Entry 3GP8 (X-ray diffraction, 2.50 A resolution); this record covers chains A and X.

# Chain A
Protein: Exodeoxyribonuclease V, subunit RecD, putative
From: Deinococcus radiodurans R1
UniProtKB: Q9RT63 (Q9RT63_DEIRA); numbering as in UniProt (aligned over 151-715)
Sequence (574 residues; each row starts with the number of its first residue):
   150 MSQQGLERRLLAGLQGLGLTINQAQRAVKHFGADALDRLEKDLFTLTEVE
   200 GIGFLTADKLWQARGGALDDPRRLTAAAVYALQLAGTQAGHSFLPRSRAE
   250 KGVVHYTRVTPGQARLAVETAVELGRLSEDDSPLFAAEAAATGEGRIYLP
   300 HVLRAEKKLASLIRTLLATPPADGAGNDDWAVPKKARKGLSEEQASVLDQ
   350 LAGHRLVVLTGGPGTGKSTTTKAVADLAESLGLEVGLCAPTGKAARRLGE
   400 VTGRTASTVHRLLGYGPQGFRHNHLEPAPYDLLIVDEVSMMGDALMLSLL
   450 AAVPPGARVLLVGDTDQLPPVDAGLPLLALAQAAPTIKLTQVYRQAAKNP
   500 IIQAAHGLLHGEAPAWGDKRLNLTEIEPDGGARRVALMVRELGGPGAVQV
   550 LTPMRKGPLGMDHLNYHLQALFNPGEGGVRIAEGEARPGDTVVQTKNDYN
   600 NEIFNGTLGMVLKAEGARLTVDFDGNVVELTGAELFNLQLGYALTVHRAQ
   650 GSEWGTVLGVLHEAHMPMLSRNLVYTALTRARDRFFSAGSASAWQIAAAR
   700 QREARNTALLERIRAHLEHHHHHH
Unresolved in the structure: 150-152, 286, 323-326, 597-601, 622-624, 717-723
Sequence notes: expression tag (150, 716-723)
Swiss-Prot annotation at these positions:
  - DNA-binding region: Gly391, Thr407 to Tyr414, Val470, Arg554, Lys555, Asn596 to Asn604, Thr644 to Arg647
  - binding site (ATP): Gln343, Gly363 to Ser367, Gln466, Arg493, Arg679
  - mutagenesis: Leu412 to Phe419 (Loss of helicase, little effect on DNA-binding or DNA-dependent ATPase), Asn596 (N596A: Loss of helicase), Tyr598 (Y598A: Loss of helicase), Asn604 (N604A: 10-fold reduction in helicase)
What the authors report for this chain:
  - binding site for the 14-nt DNA strand (chain X): Pro389, Gly391, Thr407, His409, Arg410, Val470, Arg554, Lys555, Asn596, Asn604, Thr644, His646, Met667
  - mutagenesis - N596A, Y598A (10-fold), N604A: decreased catalytic activity

# Chain X
Molecule: 14-nt DNA strand
Sequence (14 nucleotides; each row starts with the number of its first residue; numbers below 1 keep their minus sign (DT-5 is residue -5)):
    -5 TTTTTTTTTTTTTT
Unresolved in the structure: -5 to 0

# How chain A and chain X interact
Residue-residue contacts (44; chain A residue first):
  Thr236(A) - DT3(X)  base contact
  Gln237(A) - DT1(X)  base contact
  Gln237(A) - DT2(X)  hydrogen bond to the base
  Gln237(A) - DT3(X)  base contact
  Pro389(A) - DT5(X)  sugar contact
  Pro389(A) - DT6(X)  sugar contact
  Thr390(A) - DT5(X)  phosphate contact
  Thr390(A) - DT6(X)  phosphate contact
  Gly391(A) - DT6(X)  hydrogen bond to the phosphate
  Thr407(A) - DT6(X)  phosphate contact
  Thr407(A) - DT7(X)  hydrogen bond to the phosphate
  His409(A) - DT6(X)  hydrogen bond to the sugar
  His409(A) - DT7(X)  sugar contact
  Arg410(A) - DT7(X)  phosphate contact
  Arg410(A) - DT8(X)  salt bridge to the phosphate
  Tyr414(A) - DT7(X)  sugar contact
  Tyr414(A) - DT8(X)  sugar contact
  Gly415(A) - DT7(X)  base contact
  Pro416(A) - DT7(X)  base contact
  Pro416(A) - DT8(X)  base contact
  Met439(A) - DT5(X)  hydrogen bond to the base
  Pro469(A) - DT5(X)  base contact
  Val470(A) - DT4(X)  base contact
  Val470(A) - DT5(X)  hydrogen bond to the base
  Asp471(A) - DT5(X)  hydrogen bond to the base
  Pro552(A) - DT3(X)  sugar contact
  Met553(A) - DT2(X)  phosphate contact
  Met553(A) - DT3(X)  phosphate contact
  Arg554(A) - DT3(X)  salt bridge to the phosphate
  Arg554(A) - DT4(X)  salt bridge to the phosphate
  Lys555(A) - DT2(X)  salt bridge to the phosphate
  Lys555(A) - DT3(X)  phosphate contact
  Asn596(A) - DT6(X)  hydrogen bond to the phosphate
  Asn596(A) - DT7(X)  hydrogen bond to the phosphate
  Asn604(A) - DT5(X)  hydrogen bond to the phosphate
  Asn604(A) - DT6(X)  hydrogen bond to the phosphate
  Thr644(A) - DT3(X)  phosphate contact
  Thr644(A) - DT4(X)  hydrogen bond to the phosphate
  His646(A) - DT3(X)  phosphate contact
  Arg647(A) - DT4(X)  salt bridge to the phosphate
  Pro666(A) - DT1(X)  base contact
  Pro666(A) - DT2(X)  phosphate contact
  Met667(A) - DT2(X)  sugar contact
  Met667(A) - DT3(X)  sugar contact
Interface residues without a listed pair, chain A (28 interface residues in all): Ala238, Met560

# Overview
The interface between chain A and chain X involves 28 residues on one side and 8 on the other; the contacts
include 12 hydrogen bonds and 5 salt bridges. Polar contacts include Gln237(A)-DT2(X), Met439(A)-DT5(X) and
Val470(A)-DT5(X). From the paper: a binding site for the 14-nt DNA strand (chain X) at Pro389(A), Gly391(A)
and Thr407(A) among others; N596A, Y598A and N604A of chain A reduce catalytic activity.
Here chain A is Exodeoxyribonuclease V, subunit RecD, putative (Deinococcus radiodurans R1) and chain X is a
14-nt DNA strand. Entry 3GP8 (Crystal structure of the binary complex of RecD2 with DNA) was determined by
X-ray diffraction together with 3GPL from the same study.
